1CPG - chain A; structure by X-ray diffraction, 2.20 A resolution.

# Chain A
Name: Cytochrome C peroxidase
Source organism: Saccharomyces cerevisiae
Notes: EC 1.11.1.5
UniProtKB: P00431 (CCPR_YEAST); residues 4-294 here correspond to UniProt positions 71-361 (UniProt number = residue number + 67)
Chain sequence (296 residues; numbered -1 to 294; the number before each row is that of its first residue; numbers below 1 keep their minus sign (Met-1 is residue -1)):
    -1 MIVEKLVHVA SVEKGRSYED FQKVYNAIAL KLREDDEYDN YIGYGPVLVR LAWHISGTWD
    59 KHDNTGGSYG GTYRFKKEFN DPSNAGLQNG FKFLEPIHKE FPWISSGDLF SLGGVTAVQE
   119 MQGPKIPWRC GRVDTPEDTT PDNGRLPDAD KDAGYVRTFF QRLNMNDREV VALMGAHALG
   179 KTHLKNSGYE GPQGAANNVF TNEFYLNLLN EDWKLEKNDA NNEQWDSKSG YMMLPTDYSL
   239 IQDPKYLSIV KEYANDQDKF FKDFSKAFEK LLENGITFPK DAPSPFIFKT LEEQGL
Unresolved in the structure: -1 to 3
Sequence notes: conflict Ile53 (Thr120 in P00431), Gly152 (Asp219 in P00431), Gln191 (Trp258 in P00431)
Bound ions: heme Fe near His175 (its only coordinating residue here); K+: His175, Leu177, Lys179, Gln191
Small-molecule neighbours: heme (HEM): Asp37, Pro44, Val45, Val47, Arg48, Trp51, Pro145, Asp146, Ala147, Val154, Phe158, Leu171, Met172, Ala174, His175, Leu177, Gly178, Lys179, Thr180, His181, Asn184, Ser185, Leu232, Thr234, Phe262, Phe266
Curated features (UniProtKB/Swiss-Prot):
  - active site: His52 (Proton acceptor)
  - binding site (heme b): His175
  - site: Arg48 (Transition state stabilizer)
  - modified residue: Tyr153 (Phosphotyrosine)

# Summary
Bound to chain A: heme. His175, Leu177, Lys179 and Gln191 form the K+ site. Curated annotation (UniProt) lists
active-site residue His52 and heme b-binding residue His175.
Chain A is Cytochrome C peroxidase (Saccharomyces cerevisiae); the structure, A cation binding motif
stabilizes the compound I radical of cytochrome C peroxidase, was determined by X-ray diffraction together
with 1CPD, 1CPE and 1CPF from the same study.
